PDB entry 8SQN | electron microscopy, 3.89 A resolution | chains A and J of the 9 polymer chains in the assembly

Chain A:
Protein: DuD1MoD2 chimeric MXRA8
From: Anas platyrhynchos
Sequence (265 residues; each row starts with the number of its first residue):
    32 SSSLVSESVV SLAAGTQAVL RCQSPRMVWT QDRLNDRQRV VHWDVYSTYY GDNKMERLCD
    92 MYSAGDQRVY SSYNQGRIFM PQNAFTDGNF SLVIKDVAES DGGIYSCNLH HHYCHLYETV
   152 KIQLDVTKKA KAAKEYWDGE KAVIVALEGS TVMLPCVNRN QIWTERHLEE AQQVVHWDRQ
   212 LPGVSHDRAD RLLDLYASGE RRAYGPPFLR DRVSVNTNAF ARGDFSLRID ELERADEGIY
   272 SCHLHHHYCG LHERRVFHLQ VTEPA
Small-molecule neighbours: N-acetylglucosamine (NAG; 2-acetamido-2-deoxy-beta-D-glucopyranose): Asn120, Ser122, Val124, Met184, Val188, Arg190
Reported in the primary citation:
  - post-translational modification sites: Asn120
  - mutagenesis - N66R: increased expression

Chain J:
Protein: E1 envelope glycoprotein
From: Western equine encephalitis virus
Reference sequence: Q1W679 (Q1W679_WEEV); residues 1-438 here correspond to UniProt positions 798-1235 (UniProt number = residue number + 797)
Sequence (438 residues; each row starts with the number of its first residue):
     1 FEHATTVPNV PGIPYKALVE RAGYAPLNLE ITVVSSELTP STNKEYVTCK FHTVVPSPQV
    61 KCCGSLECKA SSKADYTCRV FGGVYPFMWG GAQCFCDSEN TQLSEAYVEF APDCTIDHAV
   121 ALKVHTAALK VGLRIVYGNT TARLDTFVNG VTPGSSRDLK VIAGPISAAF SPFDHKVVIR
   181 KGLVYNYDFP EYGAMNPGAF GDIQASSLDA TDIVARTDIR LLKPSVKNIH VPYTQAVSGY
   241 EMWKNNSGRP LQETAPFGCK IEVEPLRATN CAYGHIPISI DIPDAAFVRS SESPTILEVS
   301 CTVADCIYSA DFGGSLTLQY KANREGHCPV HSHSTTAVLK EATTHVTATG SITLHFSTSS
   361 PQANFIVSLC GKKTTCNAEC KPPADHIIGE PHKVDQEFQA AVSKTSWNWL LALFGGASSL
   421 IVVGLIVLVC SSMLINTR
Disulfide bonds: Cys49-Cys114, Cys62-Cys94, Cys63-Cys96, Cys68-Cys78, Cys259-Cys271, Cys301-Cys376, Cys306-Cys380, Cys328-Cys370
Covalent attachments: N-acetylglucosamine (NAG) linked to Asn139

How chain A and chain J interact:
Pairs across the interface (10):
  Ser103(A) - Lys130(J)  hydrogen bond
  Ser103(A) - Asp145(J)  hydrogen bond
  Tyr104(A) - Val34(J)
  Tyr104(A) - Arg143(J)
  Tyr104(A) - Asp145(J)  hydrogen bond (backbone-side chain)
  Asn105(A) - Arg143(J)
  Gln106(A) - Val34(J)
  Gln106(A) - Ser35(J)
  Arg108(A) - Arg134(J)
  Asp127(A) - Arg134(J)  salt bridge
Other interface residues (no listed pair), chain A (10 interface residues in all): Glu87, Ser102, Ala129, Lys159
Other interface residues (no listed pair), chain J (9 interface residues in all): Glu37, Asn139, Thr141

Overview:
10 residues of chain A and 9 residues of chain J are in contact, with 3 hydrogen bonds and 1 salt bridge.
Polar pairs include Asp127(A)-Arg134(J), Ser103(A)-Lys130(J) and Ser103(A)-Asp145(J). Bound to chain A:
N-acetylglucosamine. N-acetylglucosamine is covalently linked to Asn139(J). From the paper: N66R of chain A
increases expression; a modification site at Asn120(A).
Chain A is DuD1MoD2 chimeric MXRA8 (Anas platyrhynchos) and chain J is E1 envelope glycoprotein (Western
equine encephalitis virus); the structure, CryoEM structure of Western equine encephalitis virus VLP in
complex with the chimeric Du-D1-Mo-D2 MXRA8 receptor, was determined by electron microscopy (same publication
as 8DAN and 8DAQ).
